5ACS - chains A and B; structure by X-ray diffraction, 1.46 A resolution.

# Chain A (and B)
Protein: Gim-1 protein
Source organism: Pseudomonas aeruginosa
Notes: chain B of this document is another copy of the same molecule, construct and numbering; everything in this record applies to it too
Reference sequence: Q704V1 (Q704V1_PSEAI); the construct has insertions or renumbered stretches relative to UniProt, so the offset changes along the chain: 19-45 = UniProt 1-27; 47-100 = UniProt 28-81; 104-107 = UniProt 83-86; 109-131 = UniProt 87-109; 6 more segments
Chain sequence (250 residues; row label = number of the first residue in the row; note: 39 numbers in that range are skipped by the numbering (no residue carries them; nothing is unmodelled there)):
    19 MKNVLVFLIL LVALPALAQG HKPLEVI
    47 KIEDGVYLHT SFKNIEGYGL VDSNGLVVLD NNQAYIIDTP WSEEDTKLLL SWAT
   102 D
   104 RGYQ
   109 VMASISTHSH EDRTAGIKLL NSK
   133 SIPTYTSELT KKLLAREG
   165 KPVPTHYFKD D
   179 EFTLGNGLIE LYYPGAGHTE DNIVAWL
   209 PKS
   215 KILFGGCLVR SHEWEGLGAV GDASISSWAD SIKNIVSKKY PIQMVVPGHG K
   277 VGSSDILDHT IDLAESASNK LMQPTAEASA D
Disordered / not traced: 19-39, 297-307 (chain B: 19-39, 296-307)
Construct notes: engineered mutation Ala233 (Tyr187 in Q704V1)
Bound ions: Zn2+ site 1: His116, His118, His196; Zn2+ site 2: Asp120, Cys221, His263
From the paper describing this entry:
  - contacts within the chain: Asp68-Gly264 (hydrogen bond), Trp228-His263 (hydrogen bond), Asp68-His263 (hydrogen bond)
  - Zn2+ coordination: Asp120, His263
  - mutagenesis - W228A, W228S: increased catalytic activity on cefoxitin, meropenem
  - mutagenesis - W228A, W228S: unchanged catalytic activity on ceftazidime, imipenem
  - mutagenesis - W228R: decreased catalytic activity on ceftazidime
  - mutagenesis - W228R: decreased growth in response to ceftazidime
  - mutagenesis - W228R: decreased growth in response to piperacillin
  - mutagenesis - W228S: decreased growth in response to cefepime
  - conformationally variable residues (loop rearrangement): Ser57 to Asp68

# Interface between chain A and chain B
Pairs across the interface (27):
  Asn60(A) - Ala233(B)
  Ile61(A) - Lys59(B)
  Ile61(A) - Ile61(B)  hydrophobic
  Ile61(A) - Val67(B)  hydrophobic
  Ile61(A) - Trp87(B)  hydrophobic
  Glu62(A) - Trp87(B)  hydrogen bond
  Glu62(A) - Glu119(B)
  Glu62(A) - Asp120(B)
  Glu62(A) - His263(B)
  Gly63(A) - Arg224(B)  hydrogen bond (backbone-side chain)
  Gly63(A) - Gly232(B)
  Gly63(A) - His263(B)
  Tyr64(A) - Tyr64(B)  hydrophobic
  Tyr64(A) - Gly232(B)
  Tyr64(A) - Ala233(B)
  Gly65(A) - Ala233(B)
  Val67(A) - Ile61(B)  hydrophobic
  Trp87(A) - Glu62(B)  hydrogen bond
  Glu119(A) - Glu62(B)
  Asp120(A) - Glu62(B)
  Arg224(A) - Gly63(B)  hydrogen bond (side chain-backbone)
  Gly232(A) - Gly63(B)
  Gly232(A) - Tyr64(B)
  Gly232(A) - Gly65(B)
  Ala233(A) - Asn60(B)
  Ala233(A) - Gly65(B)
  His263(A) - Gly63(B)
Also at the interface, not in a pair above, chain A (15 interface residues in all): Trp228
Also at the interface, not in a pair above, chain B (16 interface residues in all): Trp228

# In short
15 residues of chain A face 16 of chain B across their interface, with 4 hydrogen bonds. Polar contacts
include Glu62(A)-Trp87(B) and Gly63(A)-Arg224(B). His116(A), His118(A) and His196(A) form the Zn2+ site 1. The
paper reports that W228A and W228S of chain A increase catalytic activity on cefoxitin, meropenem; Zn2+
coordination by Asp120(A) and His263(A).
Chain A and chain B are both Gim-1 protein (Pseudomonas aeruginosa); the structure, Y233A-Investigation of the
impact from residues W228 and Y233 in the metallo-beta-lactamase GIM-1, was determined by X-ray diffraction,
deposited together with 5ACP, 5ACQ, 5ACR and 5ACT.
